PDB entry 8AC1 | electron microscopy, 4.06 A resolution (low resolution: residue-level contacts below are approximate; hydrogen-bond / salt-bridge calls are withheld) | chains C and R of the 8 polymer chains in the assembly

# Chain C
Name: DNA-directed RNA polymerase subunit beta
From: Escherichia coli K-12
Notes: EC 2.7.7.6
UniProtKB: P0A8V2 (RPOB_ECOLI); residues 1-1342 here = UniProt positions 1-1342
Amino-acid sequence (1342 residues; row label = number of the first residue in the row):
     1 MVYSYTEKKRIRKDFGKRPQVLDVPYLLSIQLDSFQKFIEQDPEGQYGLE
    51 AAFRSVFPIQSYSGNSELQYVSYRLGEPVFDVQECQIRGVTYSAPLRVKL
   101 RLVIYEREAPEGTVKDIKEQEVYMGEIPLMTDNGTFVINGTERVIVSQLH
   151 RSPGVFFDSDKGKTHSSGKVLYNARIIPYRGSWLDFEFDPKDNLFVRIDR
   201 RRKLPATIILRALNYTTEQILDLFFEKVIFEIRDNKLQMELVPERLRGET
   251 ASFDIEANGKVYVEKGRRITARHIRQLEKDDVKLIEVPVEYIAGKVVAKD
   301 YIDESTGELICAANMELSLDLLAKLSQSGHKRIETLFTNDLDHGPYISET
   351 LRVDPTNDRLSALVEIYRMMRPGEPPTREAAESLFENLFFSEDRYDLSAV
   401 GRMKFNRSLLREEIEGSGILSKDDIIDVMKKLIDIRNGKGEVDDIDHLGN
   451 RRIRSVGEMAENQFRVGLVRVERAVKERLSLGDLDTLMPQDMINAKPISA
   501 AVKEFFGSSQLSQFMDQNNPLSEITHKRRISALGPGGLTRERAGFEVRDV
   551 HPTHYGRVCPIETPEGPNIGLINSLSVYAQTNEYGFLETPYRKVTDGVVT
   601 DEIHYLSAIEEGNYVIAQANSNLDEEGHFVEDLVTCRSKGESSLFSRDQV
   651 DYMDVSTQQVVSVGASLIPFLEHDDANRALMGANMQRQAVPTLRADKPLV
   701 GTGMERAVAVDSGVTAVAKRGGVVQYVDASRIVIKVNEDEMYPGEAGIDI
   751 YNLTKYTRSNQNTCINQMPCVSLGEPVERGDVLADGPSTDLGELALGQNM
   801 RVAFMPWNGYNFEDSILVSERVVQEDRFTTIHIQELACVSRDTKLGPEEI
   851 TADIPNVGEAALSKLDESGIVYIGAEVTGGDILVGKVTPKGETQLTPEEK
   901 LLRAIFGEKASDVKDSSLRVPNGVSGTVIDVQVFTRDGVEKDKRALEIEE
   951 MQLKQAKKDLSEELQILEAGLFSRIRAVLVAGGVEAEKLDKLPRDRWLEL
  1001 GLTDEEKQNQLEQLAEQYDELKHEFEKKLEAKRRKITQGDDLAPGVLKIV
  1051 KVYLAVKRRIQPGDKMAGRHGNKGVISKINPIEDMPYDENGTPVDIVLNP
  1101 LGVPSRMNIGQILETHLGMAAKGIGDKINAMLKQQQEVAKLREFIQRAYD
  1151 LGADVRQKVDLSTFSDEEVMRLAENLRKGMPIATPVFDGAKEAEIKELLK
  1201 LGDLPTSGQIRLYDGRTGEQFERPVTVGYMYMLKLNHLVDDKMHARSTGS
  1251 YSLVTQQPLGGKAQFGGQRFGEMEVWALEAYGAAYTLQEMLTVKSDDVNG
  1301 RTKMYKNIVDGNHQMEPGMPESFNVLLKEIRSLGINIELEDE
Not modelled in the structure: 1, 890-911
Swiss-Prot annotation at these positions:
  - modified residue (N6-acetyllysine): Lys1022, Lys1200

# Chain R
Molecule: Non-regulatory RNA
Sequence (122 nucleotides; each row starts with the number of its first residue; numbers below 1 keep their minus sign (A-28 is residue -28)):
   -28 AUCGAGAGGGACACGGGGAAACACCACCAUGCUUAUAAUAAUUCUGCCGG
    22 AGCGACCGCACUGUGGUUUACCAGAUGGCGUGUGUCCCAAUCUUUCACAA
    72 CAUUAGCGAGAAGGCUUUUUUG
Not modelled in the structure: -28 to 84

# Interface between chain C and chain R
Residue-residue contacts (10):
  Gln510(C) - U89(R)
  Gln510(C) - U90(R)
  Gln513(C) - U91(R)
  Arg540(C) - U90(R)
  Glu565(C) - G93(R)
  Gln688(C) - U92(R)
  Gln688(C) - G93(R)
  His1237(C) - G93(R)
  Val1254(C) - G85(R)
  Gln1264(C) - G85(R)
Also at the interface, not in a pair above, chain C (14 interface residues in all): Arg529, Pro564, Asn568, Asn684, Lys1073, Leu1253
Also at the interface, not in a pair above, chain R (7 interface residues in all): C86

# Overview
14 residues of chain C and 7 residues of chain R are in contact.
Chain C is DNA-directed RNA polymerase subunit beta (Escherichia coli K-12) and chain R is Non-regulatory RNA;
the structure, RNA polymerase at U-rich pause bound to non-regulatory RNA - inactive, open clamp state, was
determined by electron microscopy, deposited together with 8ABY, 8ABZ, 8AC0, 8AC2, 8ACP and 8AD1.
